PDB entry 1JCK | X-ray diffraction, 3.50 A resolution | chains A and D of the 4 polymer chains in the assembly

== Chain A ==
Protein: 14.3.D T cell antigen receptor
Organism: Mus musculus
Notes: fragment: beta chain
Chain sequence (238 residues; numbered 3 to 246 plus 1 insertion-coded residue; 7 numbers in that range are skipped by the numbering (no residue carries them; nothing is unmodelled there); the number before each row is that of its first residue):
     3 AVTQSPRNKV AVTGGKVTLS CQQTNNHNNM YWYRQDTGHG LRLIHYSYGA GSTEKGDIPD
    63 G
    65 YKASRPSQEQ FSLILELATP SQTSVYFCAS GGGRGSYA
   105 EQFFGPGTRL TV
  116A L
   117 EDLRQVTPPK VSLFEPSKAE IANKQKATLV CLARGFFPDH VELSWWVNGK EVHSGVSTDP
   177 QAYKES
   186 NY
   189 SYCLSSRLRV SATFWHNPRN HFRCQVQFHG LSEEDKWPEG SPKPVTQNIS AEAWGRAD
Construct notes: engineered mutation Gln24 (Asn53 in 1791255), Gln74 (Asn102 in 1791255), Gln121 (Asn146 in 1791255); insertion (99-101)
Disulfides: Cys23-Cys92, Cys147-Cys212

== Chain D ==
Protein: Staphylococcal enterotoxin C3
Organism: Staphylococcus aureus
Reference sequence: P0A0L5 (ENTC3_STAAU); residues 1-239 here correspond to UniProt positions 28-266 (UniProt number = residue number + 27)
Chain sequence (239 residues; each row starts with the number of its first residue):
     1 ESQPDPMPDD LHKSSEFTGT MGNMKYLYDD HYVSATKVKS VDKFLAHDLI YNINDKKLNN
    61 YDKVKTELLN EDLANKYKDE VVDVYGSNYY VNCYFSSKDN VGKVTSGKTC MYGGITKHEG
   121 NHFDNGNLQN VLIRVYENKR NTISFEVQTD KKSVTAQELD IKARNFLINK KNLYEFNSSP
   181 YETGYIKFIE SNGNTFWYDM MPAPGDKFDQ SKYLMIYKDN KMVDSKSVKI EVHLTTKNG
Construct notes: conflict Asn54 (Ser81 in P0A0L5), Asn59 (Lys86 in P0A0L5), Asn75 (Lys102 in P0A0L5), Ser106 (Gly133 in P0A0L5), Ile133 (Val160 in P0A0L5), Ser191 (Asn218 in P0A0L5), Ile216 (Met243 in P0A0L5), Lys218 (Asn245 in P0A0L5), Met222 (Thr249 in P0A0L5)
Disulfides: Cys93-Cys110
Swiss-Prot annotation at these positions:
  - binding site (Zn(2+)): Asp9, Asp83, His118, His122

== How chain A and chain D interact ==
Residue-residue contacts (12):
  Asn139(A) - Lys212(D)
  Lys140(A) - Lys212(D)  hydrogen bond (backbone-side chain)
  Lys140(A) - Met215(D)
  Lys140(A) - Lys218(D)
  Gln141(A) - Lys212(D)
  Gln141(A) - Met215(D)
  Lys142(A) - Lys212(D)
  His169(A) - Asn100(D)
  His169(A) - Val101(D)  hydrogen bond (backbone-backbone)
  Ser170(A) - Tyr94(D)
  Ser170(A) - Asp99(D)  hydrogen bond (side chain-backbone)
  Val172(A) - Val101(D)
Also at the interface, not in a pair above, chain A (9 interface residues in all): Ala143, Gly171

== Summary ==
Chain A and chain D form an interface of 9 and 7 residues respectively, with 3 hydrogen bonds. Among the polar
pairs are Lys140(A)-Lys212(D), Ser170(A)-Asp99(D) and His169(A)-Val101(D). From UniProt: 4 Zn2+-binding
residues on chain D.
Chain A is 14.3.D T cell antigen receptor (Mus musculus) and chain D is Staphylococcal enterotoxin C3
(Staphylococcus aureus); the structure, T-cell receptor beta chain complexed with SEC3 superantigen, was
determined by X-ray diffraction.
